1E4X - chains H and L of the 3 polymer chains in the assembly; structure by X-ray diffraction, 1.90 A resolution.

== Chain H ==
Protein: TAB2
From: Mus musculus
Notes: fragment: ig kappa heavy chain
Amino-acid sequence (217 residues; numbered 1 to 217 plus 4 insertion-coded residues; 4 numbers in that range are skipped by the numbering (no residue carries them; nothing is unmodelled there); the number before each row is that of its first residue; a row labelled like 82A-82C holds insertion residues (82A, then the next letters in order)):
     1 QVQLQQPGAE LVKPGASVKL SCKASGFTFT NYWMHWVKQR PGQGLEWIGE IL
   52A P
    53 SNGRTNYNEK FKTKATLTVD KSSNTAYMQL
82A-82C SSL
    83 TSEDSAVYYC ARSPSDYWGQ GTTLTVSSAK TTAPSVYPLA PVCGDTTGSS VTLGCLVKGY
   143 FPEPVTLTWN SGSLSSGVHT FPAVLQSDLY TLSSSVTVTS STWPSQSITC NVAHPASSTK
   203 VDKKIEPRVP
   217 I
Disordered / not traced: 217
Disulfides: Cys22-Cys92, Cys137-Cys192

== Chain L ==
Protein: TAB2
From: Mus musculus
Notes: fragment: ig kappa light chain
Amino-acid sequence (214 residues; row label = number of the first residue in the row):
     1 DIQMTQTPSS LSASLGDRVT ISCRASQDIS HYLNWFQQKP DGTVKLLIYY TSTLHSGVPS
    61 RFSGSGSGTD YSLTISNLEE EDIAFYFCQQ GGALPFTFGS GTKLAIKRAD AAPTVSIFPP
   121 SSEQLTSGGA SVVCFLNNFY PKDINVKWKI DGSERQNGVL DSWTDQDSKD STYSMSSTLT
   181 LTKDEYERHN SYTCEATHKT STSPIVKSFN RNEC
Disulfides: Cys23-Cys88, Cys134-Cys194

== Interface between chain H and chain L ==
Residue-residue contacts - 74 pairs, chain H then chain L:
  His35(H) - Phe96(L)
  Val37(H) - Phe98(L)  hydrophobic
  Gln39(H) - Gln38(L)  hydrogen bond
  Leu45(H) - Phe87(L)  hydrophobic
  Leu45(H) - Phe98(L)
  Trp47(H) - Gln89(L)
  Trp47(H) - Leu94(L)  hydrophobic
  Trp47(H) - Pro95(L)  hydrophobic
  Trp47(H) - Phe96(L)
  Trp47(H) - Phe98(L)
  Glu50(H) - Leu94(L)
  Glu50(H) - Phe96(L)
  Asn58(H) - Leu94(L)
  Tyr91(H) - Gln38(L)  hydrogen bond
  Tyr91(H) - Gly42(L)  hydrogen bond (side chain-backbone)
  Ser97(H) - His55(L)
  Asp98(H) - Leu46(L)
  Asp98(H) - His55(L)  hydrogen bond (backbone-side chain)
  Tyr99(H) - His55(L)
  Tyr99(H) - Ser56(L)
  Trp100(H) - Phe36(L)
  Trp100(H) - Val44(L)  hydrophobic
  Trp100(H) - Phe87(L)  hydrophobic
  Val118(H) - Glu123(L)
  Tyr119(H) - Ser121(L)
  Tyr119(H) - Glu123(L)
  Tyr119(H) - Gln124(L)
  Tyr119(H) - Ser127(L)
  Pro120(H) - Ser121(L)
  Leu121(H) - Phe118(L)
  Leu121(H) - Val133(L)  hydrophobic
  Leu121(H) - Phe135(L)  hydrophobic
  Ala122(H) - Phe118(L)
  Ala122(H) - Pro119(L)
  Pro123(H) - Phe118(L)
  Val124(H) - Pro119(L)  hydrophobic
  Val124(H) - Phe209(L)  hydrophobic
  Val124(H) - Glu213(L)
  Val124(H) - Cys214(L)  hydrogen bond (backbone-side chain)
  Cys125(H) - Glu213(L)  hydrogen bond (side chain-backbone)
  Cys125(H) - Cys214(L)  disulfide
  Gly126(H) - Cys214(L)
  Thr134(H) - Ser116(L)
  Thr134(H) - Phe118(L)
  Leu135(H) - Phe135(L)
  Leu138(H) - Ser131(L)
  Lys140(H) - Ser131(L)
  Lys140(H) - Thr180(L)  hydrogen bond
  His161(H) - Asn137(L)  hydrogen bond
  His161(H) - Asn138(L)
  His161(H) - Ser174(L)  hydrogen bond
  Phe163(H) - Phe135(L)  hydrophobic
  Phe163(H) - Asn137(L)
  Phe163(H) - Ser162(L)
  Phe163(H) - Thr164(L)
  Phe163(H) - Ser174(L)
  Phe163(H) - Met175(L)
  Phe163(H) - Ser176(L)
  Pro164(H) - Ser162(L)  hydrogen bond (backbone-side chain)
  Pro164(H) - Trp163(L)
  Gln168(H) - Leu160(L)
  Ser175(H) - Phe135(L)
  Ser175(H) - Ser176(L)  hydrogen bond
  Ser176(H) - Phe135(L)
  Ser177(H) - Phe135(L)
  Ser177(H) - Asn137(L)  hydrogen bond
  Lys205(H) - Glu123(L)
  Arg210(H) - Pro119(L)
  Arg210(H) - Pro120(L)  hydrogen bond (side chain-backbone)
  Arg210(H) - Ser121(L)
  Val211(H) - Glu213(L)
  Val211(H) - Cys214(L)
  Pro212(H) - Pro119(L)
  Pro212(H) - Pro120(L)
Also at the interface, not in a pair above, chain H (43 interface residues in all): Glu46, Asn60, Gln102, Thr128, Gly136, Thr162, Val166
Also at the interface, not in a pair above, chain L (43 interface residues in all): Phe85, Asp161, Thr178, Tyr186, Lys207, Asn212
Inter-chain disulfides: Cys125(H)-Cys214(L)

== Overview ==
Chain H and chain L each contribute 43 residues to their interface; the contacts include 1 disulfide bond and
13 hydrogen bonds. Polar pairs include Gln39(H)-Gln38(L), Tyr91(H)-Gln38(L) and Tyr91(H)-Gly42(L).
Chain H is TAB2 and chain L is TAB2, both from Mus musculus; the structure, crossreactive binding of a
circularized peptide to an anti-TGFalpha antibody Fab-fragment, was determined by X-ray diffraction (same
publication as 1E4W).
